PDB entry 7RH2 | X-ray diffraction, 2.47 A resolution | chains A and D of the 4 polymer chains in the assembly

# Chain A
Name: ICSAT transcription factor
From: Homo sapiens
Reference sequence: Q99419 (Q99419_HUMAN); residues 21-129 here correspond to UniProt positions 52-160 (UniProt number = residue number + 31)
Amino-acid sequence (111 residues; numbered 19 to 129; the number before each row is that of its first residue):
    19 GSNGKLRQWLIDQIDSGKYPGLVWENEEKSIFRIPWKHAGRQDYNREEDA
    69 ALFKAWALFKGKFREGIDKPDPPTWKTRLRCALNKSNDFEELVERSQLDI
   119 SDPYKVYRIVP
Disordered / not traced: 19-21
Differences from the reference sequence: expression tag (19-20); engineered mutation Arg-59 (Lys90 in Q99419)
What the authors report for this chain:
  - binding site for the 19-nt DNA strand: Arg-59
  - conformationally variable residues (side-chain flip): Arg-59
  - mutagenesis - K59R: increased binding to target DNA

# Chain D
Molecule: 19-nt DNA strand
Sequence (19 nucleotides; row label = number of the first residue in the row):
     1 CAACTGAAACCGAGAAAGC

# How chain A and chain D interact
Pairs across the interface (20):
  Trp-54(A) / DC11(D)  hydrogen bond to the phosphate
  Lys-55(A) / DC10(D)  phosphate contact
  His-56(A) / DA9(D)  phosphate contact
  His-56(A) / DC10(D)  sugar contact
  Ala-57(A) / DA9(D)  phosphate contact
  Ala-57(A) / DC10(D)  hydrogen bond to the phosphate
  Arg-59(A) / DG6(D)  base contact
  Tyr-62(A) / DA9(D)  hydrogen bond to the phosphate
  Glu-65(A) / DC10(D)  phosphate contact
  Pro-91(A) / DA9(D)  phosphate contact
  Pro-91(A) / DC10(D)  phosphate contact
  Lys-94(A) / DC10(D)  salt bridge to the phosphate
  Lys-94(A) / DC11(D)  phosphate contact
  Arg-98(A) / DC11(D)  salt bridge to the phosphate
  Arg-98(A) / DG12(D)  salt bridge to the phosphate
  Cys-99(A) / DA13(D)  base contact
  Asn-102(A) / DG12(D)  hydrogen bond to the phosphate
  Lys-103(A) / DA13(D)  base contact
  Lys-103(A) / DG14(D)  hydrogen bond to the base
  Lys-103(A) / DA15(D)  base contact
Interface residues without a listed pair, chain A (15 interface residues in all): Gly-58, Gln-60

# In short
Chain A and chain D form an interface of 15 and 8 residues respectively; the contacts include 5 hydrogen bonds
and 3 salt bridges. Polar contacts include Lys-103(A)/DG14(D), Trp-54(A)/DC11(D) and Ala-57(A)/DC10(D). The
paper reports a binding site for the 19-nt DNA strand at Arg-59(A); K59R of chain A increases binding to
target DNA.
Here chain A is ICSAT transcription factor (Homo sapiens) and chain D is a 19-nt DNA strand. Entry 7RH2 (IRF4
Transcription factor mutant -K59R) was determined by X-ray diffraction.
